Entry 5WWC (X-ray diffraction, 1.90 A resolution); this record covers chains A and C of the 3 polymer chains in the assembly.

== Chain A ==
Name: Chromatin protein Cren7
Organism: Sulfolobus solfataricus (strain ATCC 35092 / DSM 1617 / JCM 11322 / P2)
Reference sequence: Q97ZE3 (CREN7_SULSO); residue numbers follow UniProt; this construct covers 1-60
Sequence (60 residues; row label = number of the first residue in the row):
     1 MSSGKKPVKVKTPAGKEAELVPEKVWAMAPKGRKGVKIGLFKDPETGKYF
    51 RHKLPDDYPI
Disordered / not traced: 1-4
Differences from the reference sequence: engineered mutation Met28 (Leu in Q97ZE3)
UniProt features mapped onto this chain:
  - modified residue: Lys16 (N6-methyllysine)
  - mutagenesis: Lys24 (K24E: Slightly reduces the melting temperature of the protein. Slightly reduces affinity for calf thymus DNA and poly(dA-dT) oligonucleotides. Increases affinity for poly(dG-dC) oligonucleotide ...), Lys31 (K31E: Slightly reduces the melting temperature of the protein. Destabilizes complex with DNA. Slightly reduces affinity for calf thymus DNA and poly(dA-dT) oligonucleotides ...), Phe41 (F41A: Results in a significant protein misfolding, reduced thermostability, reduced ability to mediate DNA compaction and bridging ...), Lys42 (K42E: Slightly reduces the melting temperature of the protein. Slightly reduces affinity for calf thymus DNA and poly(dA-dT) oligonucleotides ...), Lys48 (K48E: Slightly reduces the melting temperature of the protein. Slightly reduces affinity for calf thymus DNA and poly(dA-dT) oligonucleotides ...)

== Chain C ==
Molecule: 8-nt DNA strand
Sequence (8 nucleotides; each row starts with the number of its first residue):
   101 GTAATTAC

== How chain A and chain C interact ==
Contacting residue pairs (16):
  Lys24(A) with DT105(C), phosphate contact; DT106(C), salt bridge to the phosphate
  Trp26(A) with DA104(C), hydrogen bond to the base; DT105(C), hydrogen bond to the sugar
  Ala27(A) with DA104(C), sugar contact
  Met28(A) with DA103(C), base contact; DA104(C), base contact
  Ala29(A) with DA103(C), sugar contact; DA104(C), sugar contact
  Pro30(A) with DA103(C), phosphate contact; DA104(C), phosphate contact
  Leu40(A) with DA107(C), phosphate contact
  Tyr49(A) with DA107(C), phosphate contact; DC108(C), phosphate contact
  Arg51(A) with DT105(C), hydrogen bond to the base; DT106(C), hydrogen bond to the sugar

== Overview ==
9 residues of chain A face 6 of chain C across their interface; the contacts include 4 hydrogen bonds and 1
salt bridge. Among the polar pairs are Trp26(A)-DA104(C), Arg51(A)-DT105(C) and Trp26(A)-DT105(C). Curated
annotation (UniProt) lists 5 mutagenesis sites on chain A.
Here chain A is Chromatin protein Cren7 (Sulfolobus solfataricus (strain ATCC 35092 / DSM 1617 / JCM 11322 /
P2)) and chain C is an 8-nt DNA strand. Entry 5WWC (The crystal structure of Cren7 mutant L28M in complex with
dsDNA) was determined by X-ray diffraction, deposited together with 5WVW, 5WVY and 5WVZ.
